Entry 8IOJ (electron microscopy, 4.10 A resolution (low resolution: residue-level contacts below are approximate; hydrogen-bond / salt-bridge calls are withheld)); this record covers chains C and D of the 15 polymer chains in the assembly.

# Chain C (and D)
Name: Ribulose bisphosphate carboxylase large chain
Source organism: Synechococcus elongatus PCC 6301
Notes: EC 4.1.1.39; chain D of this document is another copy of the same molecule, construct and numbering; everything in this record applies to it too
UniProt: P00880 (RBL_SYNP6); residue numbers follow UniProt; this construct covers 1-472
Sequence (472 residues; each row starts with the number of its first residue):
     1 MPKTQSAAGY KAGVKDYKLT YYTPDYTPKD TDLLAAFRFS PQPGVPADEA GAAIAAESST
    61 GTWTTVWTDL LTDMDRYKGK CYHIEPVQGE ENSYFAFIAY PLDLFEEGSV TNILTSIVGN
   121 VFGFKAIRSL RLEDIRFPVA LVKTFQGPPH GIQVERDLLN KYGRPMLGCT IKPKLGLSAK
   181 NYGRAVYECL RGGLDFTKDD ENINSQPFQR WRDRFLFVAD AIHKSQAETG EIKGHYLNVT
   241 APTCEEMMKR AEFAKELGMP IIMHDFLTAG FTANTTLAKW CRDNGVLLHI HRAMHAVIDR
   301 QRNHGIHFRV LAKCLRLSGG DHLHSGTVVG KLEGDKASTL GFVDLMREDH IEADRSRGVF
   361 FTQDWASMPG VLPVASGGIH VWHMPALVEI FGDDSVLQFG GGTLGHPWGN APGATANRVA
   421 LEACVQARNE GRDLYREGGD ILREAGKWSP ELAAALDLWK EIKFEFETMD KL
Disordered / not traced: 1-20, 60-74, 330-334, 401-405, 460-472 (chain D: 1-20, 60-74, 174-176, 330-334, 400-405, 461-472)
UniProt features mapped onto this chain:
  - motif: Glu461 to Glu467 (Interacts with RbcX2)
  - active site (Proton acceptor): Lys172, His291
  - binding site (substrate): Asn120, Thr170, Lys174, Arg292, His324, Ser376
  - binding site (Mg(2+)): Lys198, Asp200, Glu201
  - site: Lys331 (Transition state stabilizer)
  - modified residue: Lys198 (N6-carboxylysine)
  - mutagenesis: Glu49 (E49A/C: Does not form the RbcL8-(RbcX2)8 complex), Ala53 (A53H: Wild-type formation of the RbcL8-(RbcX2)8 complex), Trp67 to Leu71 (Alters the RbcL-RbcS interface, RbcS cannot displace RbcX2 from assembly intermediate), Glu106 (E106Q: Protein aggregates, forms RbcL2-RbcX(2)2 homodimer intermediate poorly), Ala126 (A126Y: Reduced formation of the RbcL8-(RbcX2)8 complex), Arg212 (R212S: Forms stable homodimer in presence of RbcX2 but does not form RbcL8 form), Glu461 to Leu472 (Remains bound to GroEL), Phe464 (F464A: Remains bound to GroEL), Phe466 (F466A: Remains bound to GroEL)

# Interface between chain C and chain D
Pairs across the interface - 83 pairs, chain C then chain D:
  Asp103(C) with Pro207(D); Phe208(D)
  Phe105(C) with Pro207(D)
  Glu106(C) with Ser205(D); Arg250(D)
  Glu107(C) with Arg210(D)
  Gly108(C) with Pro242(D)
  Ser109(C) with Pro242(D)
  Thr111(C) with Ala241(D); Thr268(D); Ala269(D)
  Asn112(C) with Asn204(D)
  Thr115(C) with Thr268(D); Ala293(D)
  Ser116(C) with Asn202(D)
  Val118(C) with Ala293(D); Met294(D)
  Gly119(C) with Ala293(D); Met294(D)
  Phe122(C) with Ala296(D); Val297(D)
  Gly123(C) with Ala296(D)
  Arg128(C) with Gln301(D)
  Ser129(C) with Gln301(D)
  Leu175(C) with Tyr77(D)
  Gly176(C) with Tyr77(D)
  Asn202(C) with Ser58(D); Asn112(D); Ser116(D)
  Asn204(C) with Glu106(D); Asn112(D)
  Ser205(C) with Glu106(D)
  Gln206(C) with Asp103(D); Leu104(D); Phe105(D); Glu106(D)
  Pro207(C) with Asp103(D); Phe105(D); Glu107(D)
  Phe208(C) with Leu104(D)
  Arg210(C) with Glu107(D)
  Ala241(C) with Thr111(D); Thr272(D)
  Pro242(C) with Gly108(D); Ser109(D); Thr111(D); Thr272(D)
  Thr243(C) with Thr272(D); Thr276(D)
  Cys244(C) with Cys244(D); Thr272(D); Thr276(D)
  Glu245(C) with Thr276(D)
  Thr268(C) with Thr111(D); Thr115(D)
  Ala269(C) with Thr111(D); Thr272(D)
  Gly270(C) with Gly270(D)
  Thr272(C) with Ala241(D); Pro242(D); Thr243(D); Ala269(D); Ala273(D)
  Ala273(C) with Thr272(D)
  Thr275(C) with Pro242(D)
  Thr276(C) with Thr243(D); Cys244(D)
  Ala293(C) with Gly119(D)
  Met294(C) with Gly119(D)
  Ala296(C) with Phe122(D); Gly123(D)
  Val297(C) with Phe122(D); Gly305(D)
  Arg300(C) with Phe122(D); Ile127(D); His304(D)
  Gln301(C) with His304(D)
  Asn303(C) with Gln301(D)
  His304(C) with Ala296(D); Val297(D); Arg300(D); Gln301(D)
  Gly305(C) with Val297(D)
Other interface residues (no listed pair), chain C (58 interface residues in all): Tyr77, Leu104, Asn120, Phe124, Ile127, Lys174, Glu201, Thr240, Met247, Phe271, Ile298, Ile306
Other interface residues (no listed pair), chain D (55 interface residues in all): Ser59, Leu114, Val118, Asn120, Phe124, Lys125, Glu201, Gln206, Thr240, Glu245, Phe271, Thr275, Ile298

# Summary
Chain C and chain D form an interface of 58 and 55 residues respectively. UniProt lists active-site residues
Lys172(C) and His291(C), 6 substrate-binding residues, 3 Mg2+-binding residues and 22 mutagenesis sites on
chain C.
Chain C and chain D are both Ribulose bisphosphate carboxylase large chain (Synechococcus elongatus PCC 6301);
the structure, The Rubisco assembly intermidiate of Rubisco large subunit (RbcL) and Arabidopsis thaliana
Rubisco accumulation factor 1 ..., was determined by electron microscopy (same publication as 8ILB, 8ILM, 8IO2
and 8IOL).
